Entry 9CXD (electron microscopy, 3.36 A resolution); this record covers chains C and D of the 7 polymer chains in the assembly.

Chain C (and D):
Molecule: Gamma-aminobutyric acid receptor subunit beta-1
From: Homo sapiens
Notes: chain D of this document is another copy of the same molecule, construct and numbering; everything in this record applies to it too
UniProtKB: P18505 (GBRB1_HUMAN); residues 1-449 here correspond to UniProt positions 26-474 (UniProt number = residue number + 25)
Sequence (449 residues; row label = number of the first residue in the row):
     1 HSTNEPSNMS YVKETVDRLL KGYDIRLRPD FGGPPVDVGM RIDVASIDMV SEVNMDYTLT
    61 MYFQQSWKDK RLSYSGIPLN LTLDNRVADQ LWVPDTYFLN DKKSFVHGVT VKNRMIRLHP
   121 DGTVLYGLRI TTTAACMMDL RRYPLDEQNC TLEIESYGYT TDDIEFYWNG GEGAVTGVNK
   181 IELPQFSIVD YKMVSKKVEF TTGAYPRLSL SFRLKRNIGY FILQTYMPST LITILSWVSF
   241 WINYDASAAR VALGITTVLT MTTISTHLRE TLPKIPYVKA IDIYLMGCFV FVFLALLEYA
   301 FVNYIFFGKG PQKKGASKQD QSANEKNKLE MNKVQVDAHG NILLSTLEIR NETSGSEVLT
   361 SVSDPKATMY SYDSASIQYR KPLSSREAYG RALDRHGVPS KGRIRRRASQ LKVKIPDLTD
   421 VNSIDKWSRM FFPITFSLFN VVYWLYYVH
Unresolved in the structure: 1-7, 307-421, 448-449 (chain D: 1-6, 307-419)
Cystine bridges: C136-C150
Covalent attachments: N-acetylglucosamine (NAG) linked to N149
Curated features (UniProtKB/Swiss-Prot):
  - binding site (histamine): Y97, S156, Y157, T202
  - binding site (4-aminobutanoate): Y157, T202
  - glycosylation (N-linked (GlcNAc...) asparagine): N80, N149

Interface between chain C and chain D:
Residue-residue contacts (89):
  D24(C) - K13(D)
  I25(C) - D84(D)
  I25(C) - R86(D)
  R26(C) - D17(D)  salt bridge
  R26(C) - L20(D)
  R26(C) - L83(D)
  R26(C) - D84(D)  hydrogen bond (backbone-backbone)
  L27(C) - V12(D)  hydrophobic
  L27(C) - K13(D)
  L27(C) - L83(D)  hydrophobic
  D30(C) - M9(D)
  F31(C) - M9(D)
  F31(C) - V12(D)  hydrophobic
  F31(C) - L81(D)  hydrophobic
  F31(C) - T82(D)
  G32(C) - N8(D)
  G32(C) - M9(D)
  D89(C) - R86(D)  hydrogen bond (backbone-side chain)
  V93(C) - V111(D)  hydrophobic
  P94(C) - V111(D)
  T96(C) - V109(D)
  T96(C) - T110(D)  hydrogen bond (backbone-backbone)
  Y97(C) - Y62(D)  hydrogen bond
  Y97(C) - V109(D)
  Y97(C) - N113(D)
  Y97(C) - R129(D)
  F98(C) - R129(D)  hydrogen bond (backbone-side chain)
  L99(C) - Y62(D)
  L99(C) - R129(D)  hydrogen bond (backbone-side chain)
  D101(C) - H107(D)  salt bridge
  D101(C) - V109(D)
  D101(C) - R129(D)  salt bridge
  K102(C) - F105(D)
  K102(C) - H107(D)
  K103(C) - F105(D)
  S104(C) - V109(D)
  I130(C) - V109(D)  hydrophobic
  I130(C) - T110(D)
  M137(C) - E182(D)
  Y157(C) - N113(D)
  Y157(C) - R114(D)
  Y157(C) - M115(D)
  Y157(C) - G127(D)  hydrogen bond (side chain-backbone)
  Y157(C) - L128(D)  hydrogen bond (side chain-backbone)
  Y157(C) - R129(D)  hydrogen bond (side chain-backbone)
  G158(C) - T82(D)
  G158(C) - M115(D)
  G158(C) - R117(D)  hydrogen bond (backbone-side chain)
  Y159(C) - T82(D)
  Y159(C) - L83(D)
  Y159(C) - D84(D)
  F200(C) - Y62(D)  hydrophobic
  T201(C) - R41(D)
  T201(C) - D43(D)
  T201(C) - Q64(D)
  T202(C) - M115(D)
  T202(C) - R117(D)
  T202(C) - L125(D)
  Y205(C) - M115(D)  hydrogen bond
  Y205(C) - R117(D)  hydrogen bond
  S247(C) - A246(D)
  S247(C) - A249(D)
  A248(C) - A249(D)  hydrophobic
  V251(C) - A249(D)  hydrophobic
  I255(C) - L235(D)  hydrophobic
  I255(C) - L253(D)  hydrophobic
  I255(C) - T256(D)
  V258(C) - L235(D)  hydrophobic
  L259(C) - T256(D)
  L259(C) - T260(D)
  R269(C) - Y220(D)
  R269(C) - L223(D)
  R269(C) - Q224(D)
  K274(C) - P184(D)
  K274(C) - Q185(D)  hydrogen bond (backbone-side chain)
  K274(C) - Y220(D)
  K274(C) - F221(D)
  I275(C) - Q185(D)
  I275(C) - Y220(D)
  P276(C) - P184(D)
  P276(C) - Q185(D)
  P276(C) - N217(D)
  P276(C) - G219(D)
  P276(C) - Y220(D)  hydrogen bond (backbone-backbone)
  V278(C) - L223(D)  hydrophobic
  M286(C) - L223(D)
  F293(C) - L231(D)  hydrophobic
  A300(C) - V238(D)  hydrophobic
  N303(C) - I242(D)
Other interface residues (no listed pair), chain C (57 interface residues in all): G22, G33, N54, M55, D95, L128, T160, D163, T266, H267, Y277, D282, F289, L296, Y304
Other interface residues (no listed pair), chain D (55 interface residues in all): V16, M49, N80, V87, Q90, W241, A248, T257, H267

Summary:
57 residues of chain C and 55 residues of chain D are in contact, with 14 hydrogen bonds and 3 salt bridges.
Polar contacts include R26(C)-D17(D), D101(C)-H107(D) and D101(C)-R129(D). Covalently linked
N-acetylglucosamine: at N149(C).
Both chains are Gamma-aminobutyric acid receptor subunit beta-1 (Homo sapiens). Entry 9CXD (Native human GABAA
receptor of beta2-alpha1-beta1-beta1-gamma2 assembly) was determined by electron microscopy (same publication
as 9CRS, 9CRV, 9CSB, 9CT0, 9CTJ, 9CTP and 6 further entries).
